4URQ - chains U and Y of the 6 polymer chains in the assembly; structure by X-ray diffraction, 2.50 A resolution.

Chain U (and Y):
Protein: Diguanylate cyclase
Source organism: Thermotoga maritima
Notes: fragment: ggdef domain, residues 81-248; chain Y of this document is another copy of the same molecule, construct and numbering; everything in this record applies to it too
UniProt: Q9X2A8 (Q9X2A8_THEMA); numbering as in UniProt (aligned over 91-248)
Amino-acid sequence (167 residues; numbered 90 to 256; the number before each row is that of its first residue):
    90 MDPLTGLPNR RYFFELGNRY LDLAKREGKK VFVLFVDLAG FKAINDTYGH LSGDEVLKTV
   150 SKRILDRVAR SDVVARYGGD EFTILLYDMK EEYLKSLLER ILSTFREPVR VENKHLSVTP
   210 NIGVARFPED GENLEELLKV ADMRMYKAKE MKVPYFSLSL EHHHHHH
Not modelled in the structure: 90-92, 247-256
Sequence notes: expression tag (90, 249-256); engineered mutation Ala158 (Arg in Q9X2A8)
What the authors report for this chain:
  - mutagenesis - R158A: abolished binding to c-di-GMP
  - catalytic residues: Asp169 (proposed by the authors, not directly observed)
  - catalytic residues: Asp126 (by similarity / conservation)
  - mutagenesis - D177A (Tm change 12.3 degC), E196A (Tm change 4.2 degC), R233A (Tm change 8.6 degC): decreased stability

How chain U and chain Y interact:
Pairs across the interface (39):
  Tyr101(U) with Glu104(Y), hydrogen bond; Arg108(Y)
  Glu104(U) with Tyr101(Y), hydrogen bond
  Leu105(U) with Leu105(Y), hydrophobic; Arg108(Y)
  Arg108(U) with Tyr101(Y), hydrogen bond; Leu105(Y); Tyr109(Y); Arg159(Y), hydrogen bond (side chain-backbone); Asp161(Y), hydrogen bond (side chain-backbone); Val162(Y)
  Tyr109(U) with Arg108(Y); Leu112(Y), hydrophobic
  Asp111(U) with Arg159(Y), salt bridge
  Leu112(U) with Tyr109(Y), hydrophobic; Ser160(Y); Tyr176(Y), hydrophobic
  Lys114(U) with Arg159(Y)
  Arg115(U) with Ser160(Y), hydrogen bond; Tyr176(Y), hydrogen bond (side chain-backbone); Asp177(Y), hydrogen bond (side chain-backbone); Met178(Y)
  Glu116(U) with Lys118(Y), salt bridge; Tyr176(Y); Asp177(Y)
  Lys118(U) with Glu116(Y), salt bridge
  Arg159(U) with Arg108(Y), hydrogen bond (backbone-side chain); Asp111(Y), salt bridge; Lys114(Y)
  Ser160(U) with Leu112(Y); Arg115(Y), hydrogen bond
  Asp161(U) with Arg108(Y), hydrogen bond (backbone-side chain)
  Val162(U) with Arg108(Y)
  Tyr176(U) with Leu112(Y), hydrophobic; Arg115(Y), hydrogen bond (backbone-side chain); Glu116(Y)
  Asp177(U) with Arg115(Y), hydrogen bond (backbone-side chain); Glu116(Y)
  Met178(U) with Arg115(Y)
Other interface residues (no listed pair), chain U (19 interface residues in all): Val163
Other interface residues (no listed pair), chain Y (19 interface residues in all): Val163

Summary:
The chain U/chain Y interface involves 19 residues from each chain, with 13 hydrogen bonds and 4 salt bridges.
Polar contacts include Asp111(U)-Arg159(Y), Glu116(U)-Lys118(Y) and Tyr101(U)-Glu104(Y). The paper reports
catalytic residues Asp169(U) and Asp126(U); D177A, E196A and R233A of chain U reduce stability.
Chain U and chain Y are both Diguanylate cyclase (Thermotoga maritima); the structure, Crystal Structure of
GGDEF domain (I site mutant) from T.maritima, was determined by X-ray diffraction together with 4URG from the
same study.
